PDB entry 6FBW | X-ray diffraction, 1.45 A resolution | chains A and B

[Chain A]
Protein: 14-3-3 protein sigma
From: Homo sapiens
UniProt: P31947 (1433S_HUMAN); numbering as in UniProt (aligned over 1-231)
Chain sequence (236 residues; numbered -4 to 231; the number before each row is that of its first residue; numbers below 1 keep their minus sign (Gly-4 is residue -4)):
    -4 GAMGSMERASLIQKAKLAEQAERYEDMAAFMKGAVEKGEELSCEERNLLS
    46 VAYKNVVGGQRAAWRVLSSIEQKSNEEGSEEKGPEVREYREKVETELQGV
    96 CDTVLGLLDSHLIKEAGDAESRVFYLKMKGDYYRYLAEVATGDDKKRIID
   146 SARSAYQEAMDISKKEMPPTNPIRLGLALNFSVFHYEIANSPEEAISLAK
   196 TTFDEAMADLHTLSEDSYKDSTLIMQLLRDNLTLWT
Not modelled in the structure: 72-77, 137-139
Differences from the reference sequence: expression tag (-4 to 0)
Ion coordination: Na+ site 1: Gly-1 (shared with 1 residue of chain C); Na+ site 2: Gln8 (shared with 1 residue of chain C); Na+ site 3 near Leu36 (its only coordinating residue here); Na+ site 4: Thr228, Thr231
Residues lining bound ligands: D4K ((2R)-2-[(S)-(3-methoxyphenyl)-phenyl-methyl]pyrrolidine): Asn42, Ser45, Val46, Phe119, Ile219, Leu222
Swiss-Prot annotation at these positions:
  - site (Interaction with phosphoserine on interacting protein): Arg56, Arg129
  - modified residue (Phosphoserine): Ser5, Ser74

[Chain B]
Protein: Arg-thr-pro-sep-leu-pro-gly
Chain sequence (7 residues; each row starts with the number of its first residue):
     2 RTPSLPG
Modified / non-standard residues: Ser5 (phosphoserine; SEP)
Glycans and other covalent adducts: (2R)-2-[(S)-(3-methoxyphenyl)-phenyl-methyl]pyrrolidine (D4K) linked to Gly8

[Interface between chain A and chain B]
Contacting residue pairs - 21 pairs, chain A then chain B:
  Lys49(A) - Pro7(B)
  Lys49(A) - Gly8(B)
  Arg56(A) - Ser5(B)
  Arg60(A) - Arg2(B)
  Arg129(A) - Ser5(B)
  Tyr130(A) - Ser5(B)
  Glu133(A) - Arg2(B)  salt bridge
  Leu174(A) - Pro4(B)
  Leu174(A) - Ser5(B)
  Leu174(A) - Leu6(B)
  Asn175(A) - Ser5(B)
  Asn175(A) - Leu6(B)  hydrogen bond (side chain-backbone)
  Val178(A) - Thr3(B)
  Val178(A) - Pro4(B)
  Tyr181(A) - Thr3(B)
  Glu182(A) - Arg2(B)  salt bridge
  Glu182(A) - Thr3(B)  hydrogen bond
  Leu222(A) - Pro7(B)
  Asn226(A) - Thr3(B)
  Asn226(A) - Pro4(B)  hydrogen bond (side chain-backbone)
  Trp230(A) - Thr3(B)  hydrogen bond
Interface residues without a listed pair, chain A (19 interface residues in all): Lys122, Gly171, Ile183, Ile219, Leu229

[Summary]
The interface between chain A and chain B involves 19 residues on one side and 7 on the other; the contacts
include 4 hydrogen bonds and 2 salt bridges. Among the polar pairs are Glu133(A)-Arg2(B), Glu182(A)-Arg2(B)
and Asn175(A)-Leu6(B). Ligands of chain A: compound D4K.
Here chain A is 14-3-3 protein sigma (Homo sapiens) and chain B is Arg-thr-pro-sep-leu-pro-gly. Entry 6FBW
(Crystal structure of C-terminal modified Tau peptide-hybrid 4.2f-II with 14-3-3sigma) was determined by X-ray
diffraction (same publication as 6FAU, 6FAV, 6FAW, 6FBY, 6FI4 and 6FI5).
